4Z5T - chains G and J of the 10 polymer chains in the assembly; structure by X-ray diffraction, 2.80 A resolution.

Chain G:
Molecule: Histone H2A type 1-B/E
Organism: Homo sapiens
UniProtKB: P04908 (H2A1B_HUMAN); residues 0-129 here correspond to UniProt positions 1-130 (UniProt number = residue number + 1)
Chain sequence (133 residues; row label = number of the first residue in the row; numbers below 1 keep their minus sign (Gly-3 is residue -3)):
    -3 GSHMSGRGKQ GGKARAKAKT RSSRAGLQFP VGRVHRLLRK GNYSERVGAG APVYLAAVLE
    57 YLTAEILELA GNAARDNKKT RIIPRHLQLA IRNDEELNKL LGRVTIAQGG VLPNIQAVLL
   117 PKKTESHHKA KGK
Unresolved in the structure: -3 to 14, 119-129
Construct notes: expression tag (-3 to -1)
Swiss-Prot annotation at these positions:
  - modified residue: Ser1 (N-acetylserine), Arg3 (Citrulline), Lys5 (N6-(2-hydroxyisobutyryl)lysine), Lys9 (N6-(2-hydroxyisobutyryl)lysine), Lys13 (N6-(beta-hydroxybutyryl)lysine), Lys36 (N6-(2-hydroxyisobutyryl)lysine), Lys74 (N6-(2-hydroxyisobutyryl)lysine), Lys75 (N6-(2-hydroxyisobutyryl)lysine), Lys95 (N6-(2-hydroxyisobutyryl)lysine), Gln104 (N5-methylglutamine), Lys118 (N6-(2-hydroxyisobutyryl)lysine), Lys119 (N6-crotonyllysine), Thr120 (Phosphothreonine), Lys125 (N6-crotonyllysine)
  - cross-link (Glycyl lysine isopeptide (Lys-Gly)): Lys13 (interchain with G-Cter in ubiquitin), Lys15 (interchain with G-Cter in ubiquitin), Lys119 (interchain with G-Cter in ubiquitin)

Chain J:
Molecule: 146-nt DNA strand
Organism: Homo sapiens
Sequence (146 nucleotides; row label = number of the first residue in the row):
   147 ATCAATATCC ACCTGCAGAT TCTACCAAAA GTGTATTTGG AAACTGCTCC ATCAAAAGGC
   207 ATGTTCAGCT GAATTCAGCT GAACATGCCT TTTGATGGAG CAGTTTCCAA ATACACTTTT
   267 GGTAGAATCT GCAGGTGGAT ATTGAT

Chain G / chain J interface:
Pairs across the interface (11):
  Lys15(G) - DT178(J)  phosphate contact
  Thr16(G) - DG177(J)  phosphate contact
  Arg17(G) - DG177(J)  salt bridge to the phosphate
  Arg20(G) - DT178(J)  salt bridge to the phosphate
  Gly28(G) - DA176(J)  phosphate contact
  Gly28(G) - DG177(J)  phosphate contact
  Arg29(G) - DA176(J)  hydrogen bond to the phosphate
  Arg32(G) - DA175(J)  hydrogen bond to the phosphate
  Arg32(G) - DA176(J)  salt bridge to the phosphate
  Arg42(G) - DG185(J)  hydrogen bond to the sugar
  Arg77(G) - DT166(J)  sugar contact
Other interface residues (no listed pair), chain G (10 interface residues in all): Ser18
Other interface residues (no listed pair), chain J (7 interface residues in all): DT184

Overview:
10 residues of chain G face 7 of chain J across their interface; the contacts include 3 hydrogen bonds and 3
salt bridges. Polar contacts include Arg42(G)-DG185(J), Arg29(G)-DA176(J) and Arg32(G)-DA175(J).
Chain G is Histone H2A type 1-B/E and chain J is a 146-nt DNA strand, both from Homo sapiens; the structure,
The nucleosome containing human H3.5, was determined by X-ray diffraction.
